1XYN - chain A; structure by X-ray diffraction, 2.00 A resolution.

# Chain A
Name: Endo-1,4-beta-xylanase I
Source organism: Hypocrea jecorina
Notes: EC 3.2.1.8
Reference sequence: P36218 (XYN1_TRIRE); residues 1-178 here correspond to UniProt positions 52-229 (UniProt number = residue number + 51)
Sequence (178 residues; numbered 1 to 178; the number before each row is that of its first residue):
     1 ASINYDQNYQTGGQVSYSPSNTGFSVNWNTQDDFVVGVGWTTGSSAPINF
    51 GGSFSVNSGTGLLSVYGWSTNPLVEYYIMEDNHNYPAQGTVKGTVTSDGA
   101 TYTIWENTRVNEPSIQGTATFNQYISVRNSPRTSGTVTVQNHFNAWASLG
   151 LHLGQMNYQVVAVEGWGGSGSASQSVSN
Metal / ion sites: Ca2+: Asp-81, His-83
Swiss-Prot annotation at these positions:
  - active site: Glu-75 (Nucleophile), Glu-164 (Proton donor)
  - binding site (substrate): Tyr-66, Tyr-77, Arg-109, Pro-113, Gln-123, Tyr-158

# Summary
The Ca2+ site is built by Asp-81 and His-83. From UniProt: active-site residues Glu-75 and Glu-164 and 6
substrate-binding residues.
Chain A is Endo-1,4-beta-xylanase I (Hypocrea jecorina); the structure, Structural comparison of two major
endo-1,4-beta-xylanases from trichodrema reesei, was determined by X-ray diffraction, deposited together with
1ENX, 1XYO and 1XYP.
